PDB entry 6DKP | X-ray diffraction, 2.97 A resolution | chains A and D of the 5 polymer chains in the assembly

Chain A:
Protein: HLA class I histocompatibility antigen, A-2 alpha chain
From: Homo sapiens
Reference sequence: P01892 (1A02_HUMAN); residues 1-275 here correspond to UniProt positions 25-299 (UniProt number = residue number + 24)
Chain sequence (276 residues; numbered 0 to 275; the number before each row is that of its first residue; numbering starts at 0):
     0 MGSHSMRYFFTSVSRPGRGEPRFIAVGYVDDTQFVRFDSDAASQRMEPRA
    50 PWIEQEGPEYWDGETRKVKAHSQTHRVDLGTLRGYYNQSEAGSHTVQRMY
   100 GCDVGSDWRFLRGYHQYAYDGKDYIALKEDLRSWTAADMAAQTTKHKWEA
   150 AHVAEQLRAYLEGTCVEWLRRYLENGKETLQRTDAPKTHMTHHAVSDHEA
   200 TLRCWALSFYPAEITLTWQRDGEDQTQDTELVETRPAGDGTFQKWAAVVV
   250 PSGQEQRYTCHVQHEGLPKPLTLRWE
Disordered / not traced: 0
Sequence notes: initiating methionine (0)
Disulfides: Cys101-Cys164, Cys203-Cys259

Chain D:
Protein: DMF5 T-cell Receptor Alpha Chain fusion
From: Homo sapiens
Reference sequence: chimeric construct of A0A075B6T6, P01848: residues 1-91 from A0A075B6T6 (TVAL2_HUMAN) positions 23-113 (UniProt number = residue number + 22); residues 109-199 from P01848 positions 1-91 (UniProt number = residue number - 108)
Chain sequence (200 residues; each row starts with the number of its first residue; numbering starts at 0):
     0 MKEVEQNSGPLSVPEGAIASLNCTYSYRGSQSFFWYRQYSGKSPELIMFI
    50 ASNGDKEDGRFTAQLNKASQYVSLLIRDSQPSDSATYLCAVNFGGGKLIF
   100 GQGTELSVKPNIQNPDPAVYQLRDSKSSDKSVCLFTDFDSQTNVSQSKDS
   150 DVYITDKCVLDMRSMDFKSNSAVAWSNKSDFACANAFNNSIIPEDTFFPS
Disordered / not traced: 0, 125-127, 149-150, 185-186
Sequence notes: initiating methionine (0); engineered mutation Tyr26 (Asp48 in A0A075B6T6), Ala50 (Tyr72 in A0A075B6T6); linker (92-108); conflict Cys157 (Thr49 in P01848)
Swiss-Prot annotation at these positions:
  - glycosylation: Asn21 (N-linked (GlcNAc...) asparagine)
Disulfides: Cys22-Cys88

Chain A / chain D interface:
Pairs across the interface (19; chain A residue first):
  Glu58(A) with Ser25(D), hydrogen bond; Tyr26(D)
  Gly62(A) with Tyr26(D)
  Glu63(A) with Tyr26(D), hydrogen bond
  Arg65(A) with Phe92(D), hydrogen bond (side chain-backbone); Gly93(D), hydrogen bond (side chain-backbone); Lys96(D)
  Lys66(A) with Tyr26(D); Gln30(D); Gly93(D); Gly94(D)
  Tyr159(A) with Gln30(D)
  Thr163(A) with Gln30(D); Lys66(D), hydrogen bond
  Glu166(A) with Arg27(D), salt bridge; Asn52(D), hydrogen bond; Lys66(D), salt bridge
  Trp167(A) with Arg27(D); Gly28(D)
Other interface residues (no listed pair), chain A (12 interface residues in all): Tyr59, Glu154, Ala158
Other interface residues (no listed pair), chain D (13 interface residues in all): Phe48, Ala50

Overview:
12 residues of chain A face 13 of chain D across their interface, with 6 hydrogen bonds and 2 salt bridges.
Among the polar pairs are Glu166(A)-Arg27(D), Glu166(A)-Lys66(D) and Glu58(A)-Ser25(D).
Here chain A is HLA class I histocompatibility antigen, A-2 alpha chain and chain D is DMF5 T-cell Receptor
Alpha Chain fusion, both from Homo sapiens. Entry 6DKP (The complex among DMF5(alpha-D26Y,
alpha-Y50A,beta-L98W) TCR, human Class I MHC HLA-A2 and MART-1(26-35)(A27L) peptide) was determined by X-ray
diffraction together with 6D78 from the same study.
